PDB entry 7TXQ | X-ray diffraction, 1.65 A resolution | chain A

== Chain A ==
Protein: VioB
From: Acinetobacter baumannii
UniProt: A0A334FGR6 (A0A334FGR6_ACIBA); residue numbers follow UniProt; this construct covers 1-209
Sequence (217 residues; each row starts with the number of its first residue):
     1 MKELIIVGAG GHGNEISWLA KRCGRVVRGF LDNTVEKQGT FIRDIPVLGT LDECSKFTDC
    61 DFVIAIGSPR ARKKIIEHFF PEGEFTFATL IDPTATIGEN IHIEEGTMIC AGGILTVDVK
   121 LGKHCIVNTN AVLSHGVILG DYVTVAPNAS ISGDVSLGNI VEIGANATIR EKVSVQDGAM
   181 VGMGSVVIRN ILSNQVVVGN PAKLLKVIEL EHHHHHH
Not modelled in the structure: 210-217
Differences from the reference sequence: expression tag (210-217)
Bound ions: Na+ site 1 near Asn130 (its only coordinating residue here); Na+ site 2 near Asn166 (its only coordinating residue here)
Residues lining bound ligands:
  - acetyl coenzyme A (ACO): His12, Glu15, Asn128, Ser134, His135, Ala146, Pro147, Ser152, Gly153, Gly164, Ala165, Arg170, Glu171, Met180, Gly182, Met183, Val186, Ile188, Arg189, Val196, Val198, Gly199, Asn200, Pro201, Leu205, Lys206
  - thymidine-5'-diphosphate (TYD): Gly8, Ala9, Gly10, Gly11, His12, Gly13, Asp32, Asn33, Thr34, Lys37, Leu51, Ala65, Ile66, Gly67, Ser68, Ala71, Lys74, Ile75
Reported in the primary citation:
  - binding site for acetyl coenzyme A: Gly153, Arg170, Gly182, Met183, Arg189, Lys206

== Summary ==
Ligands of chain A: thymidine-5'-diphosphate and acetyl coenzyme A. From the paper: a binding site for acetyl
coenzyme A at Gly153, Arg170 and Gly182 among others.
Chain A is VioB (Acinetobacter baumannii); the structure, x-ray structure of the VioB N-acetyltransferase from
Acinetobacter baumannii in the present of TDP and Acetyl-CoenzymeA, was determined by X-ray diffraction (same
publication as 7TXP and 7TXS).
